Entry 6VYV (electron microscopy, 6.33 A resolution (low resolution: residue-level contacts below are approximate; hydrogen-bond / salt-bridge calls are withheld)); this record covers chains J and N of the 16 polymer chains in the assembly.

[Chain J]
Molecule: Fab CHK-265 heavy chain
From: Homo sapiens
Notes: antibody fragment or engineered binder
Chain sequence (218 residues; numbered 1 to 218; the number before each row is that of its first residue):
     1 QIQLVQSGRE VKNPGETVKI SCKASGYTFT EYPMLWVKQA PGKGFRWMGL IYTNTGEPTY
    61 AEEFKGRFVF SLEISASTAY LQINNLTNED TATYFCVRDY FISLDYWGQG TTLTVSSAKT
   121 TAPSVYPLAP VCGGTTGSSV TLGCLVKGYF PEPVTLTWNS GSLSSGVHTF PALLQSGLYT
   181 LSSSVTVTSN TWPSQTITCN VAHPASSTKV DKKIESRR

[Chain N]
Molecule: Fab CHK-265 light chain
From: Homo sapiens
Notes: antibody fragment or engineered binder
Chain sequence (211 residues; numbered 219 to 429; the number before each row is that of its first residue):
   219 QAVVTQESAL TTSPGETVTL TCRSNIGAVT SSNCANWVQE KPDHFFTGLI GDTNNRRSGV
   279 PARFSGSLIG DKAALTITGA QTEDEAIYFC ALWYNNLWVF GGGTKLTVLG QPKSSPSVTL
   339 FPPSSEELET NKATLVCTIT DFYPGVVTVD WKVDGTPVTQ GMETTQPSKQ SNNKYMASSY
   399 LTLTARAWER HSSYSCQVTH EGHTVEKSLS R

[Interface between chain J and chain N]
Contacting residue pairs (4):
  K43(J) - G319(N)
  F45(J) - G319(N)
  Q109(J) - D261(N)
  Q109(J) - H262(N)
Also at the interface, not in a pair above, chain J (8 interface residues in all): R46, G49, L50, V131, T169
Also at the interface, not in a pair above, chain N (10 interface residues in all): N314, L315, W316, F318, G320, F339, S386

[In short]
8 residues of chain J face 10 of chain N across their interface.
Here chain J is Fab CHK-265 heavy chain and chain N is Fab CHK-265 light chain, both from Homo sapiens. Entry
6VYV (Human mAbs broadly protect against infection of arthritiogenic alphaviruses by recognizing conserved
elements of the MXR8 ...) was determined by electron microscopy together with 6W2U, 6W09 and 6W1C from the
same study.
